Entry 6CIM (X-ray diffraction, 3.60 A resolution); this record covers chains N and G of the 10 polymer chains in the assembly.

Chain N:
Protein: High mobility group protein B1
Organism: Homo sapiens
UniProtKB: P09429 (HMGB1_HUMAN); residues 1-163 here = UniProt positions 1-163
Sequence (163 residues; numbered 1 to 163; the number before each row is that of its first residue):
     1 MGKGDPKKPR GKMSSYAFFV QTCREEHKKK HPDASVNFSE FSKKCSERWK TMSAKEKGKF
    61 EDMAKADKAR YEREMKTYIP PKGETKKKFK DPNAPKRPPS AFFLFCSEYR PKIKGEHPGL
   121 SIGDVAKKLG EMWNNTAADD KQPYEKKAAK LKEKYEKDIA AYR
Disordered / not traced: 1-18, 49-96, 137-139, 160-163

Chain G:
Molecule: Intact 23RSS substrate reverse strand
Sequence (56 nucleotides; numbered 1 to 56; the number before each row is that of its first residue):
     1 CGGGTTTTTG TCTGGCTTCA CACTTGATTT GCATCACTGT GTAAGACAGG CCAGAT
Disordered / not traced: 1-2, 55-56

Interface between chain N and chain G:
Residue-residue contacts - 14 pairs, chain N then chain G:
  Val20(N) with DT11(G), sugar contact
  Gln21(N) with DT11(G), phosphate contact; DC12(G), phosphate contact
  Phe102(N) with DT25(G), sugar contact
  Ile122(N) with DA22(G), base contact
  Gly123(N) with DC23(G), sugar contact
  Ala126(N) with DC23(G), base contact; DT24(G), sugar contact
  Lys127(N) with DC23(G), phosphate contact; DT24(G), salt bridge to the phosphate
  Gly130(N) with DT25(G), phosphate contact
  Trp133(N) with DT25(G), phosphate contact; DG26(G), phosphate contact
  Asn134(N) with DG26(G), phosphate contact
Interface residues without a listed pair, chain N (13 interface residues in all): Arg24, Phe38, Glu131

In short:
13 residues of chain N face 7 of chain G across their interface, with 1 salt bridge. Its one salt-bridged
contact is Lys127(N)-DT24(G).
Chain N is High mobility group protein B1 (Homo sapiens) and chain G is Intact 23RSS substrate reverse strand;
the structure, Pre-Reaction Complex, RAG1(E962Q)/2-nicked/intact 12/23RSS complex in Mn2+, was determined by
X-ray diffraction (same publication as 5ZDZ, 5ZE0, 5ZE1, 5ZE2, 6CG0, 6CIJ, 6CIK and 6CIL).
